2X9A - chains C and D; structure by X-ray diffraction, 2.47 A resolution.

Chain C:
Protein: Attachment protein G3P
From: Enterobacteria phage IF1
Notes: fragment: tola-binding domain, residues 17-81
UniProt: O80297 (G3P_BPIF1); residues 1-65 here correspond to UniProt positions 17-81 (UniProt number = residue number + 16)
Chain sequence (65 residues; each row starts with the number of its first residue):
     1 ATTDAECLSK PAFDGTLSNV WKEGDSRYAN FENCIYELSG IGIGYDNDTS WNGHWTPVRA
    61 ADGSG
Not modelled in the structure: 1, 63-65
Construct notes: conflict Trp51 (Cys67 in O80297)
Swiss-Prot annotation at these positions:
  - region: Ser64, Gly65 (G1 (Gly-rich linker))
Disulfide bonds: Cys7-Cys34

Chain D:
Protein: Membrane spanning protein, required for outer membrane integrity
From: Escherichia coli
Notes: fragment: c-terminal domain, residues 268-394
UniProt: Q8X965 (Q8X965_ECO57); residues 294-420 here correspond to UniProt positions 268-394 (UniProt number = residue number - 26)
Chain sequence (136 residues; each row starts with the number of its first residue):
   294 DDIFGELSSG KNAPKTGGGA KGNNASPAGS GNTKNNGASG ADINNYAGQI KSAIESKFYD
   354 ASSYAGKTCT LRIKLAPDGM LLDIKPEGGD PALCQAALAA AKLAKIPKPP SQAVYEVFKN
   414 APLDFKPAAA HHHHHH
Not modelled in the structure: 294-331, 422-429
Construct notes: expression tag (421-429)
Disulfide bonds: Cys362-Cys387

Chain C / chain D interface:
Contacting residue pairs (40):
  Gly15(C) with Asn337(D)
  Thr16(C) with Asn337(D), hydrogen bond
  Asp25(C) with Thr361(D)
  Ser26(C) with Lys419(D), hydrogen bond
  Arg27(C) with Thr363(D); Asp417(D), salt bridge
  Glu37(C) with Lys419(D), salt bridge
  Leu38(C) with Lys419(D)
  Ser39(C) with Lys419(D)
  Gly40(C) with Asp417(D); Phe418(D); Lys419(D), hydrogen bond (backbone-backbone)
  Ile41(C) with Lys344(D); Ile347(D), hydrophobic; Glu348(D); Phe351(D), hydrophobic; Asp417(D); Phe418(D), hydrophobic
  Gly42(C) with Leu416(D); Asp417(D), hydrogen bond (backbone-backbone)
  Ile43(C) with Ala340(D); Lys344(D); Phe411(D), hydrophobic; Pro415(D); Leu416(D), hydrophobic
  Gly44(C) with Phe411(D); Ala414(D); Pro415(D), hydrogen bond (backbone-backbone)
  Tyr45(C) with Ile336(D); Val410(D), hydrophobic; Phe411(D), hydrophobic
  Asp48(C) with Arg365(D), salt bridge; Pro415(D)
  Trp51(C) with Pro415(D), hydrophobic; Asp417(D)
  Asn52(C) with Asn337(D); Ala340(D); Gly341(D); Lys344(D), hydrogen bond
  Gly53(C) with Lys344(D)
Interface residues without a listed pair, chain C (19 interface residues in all): Asp14
Interface residues without a listed pair, chain D (21 interface residues in all): Ile343, Pro420

Summary:
19 residues of chain C and 21 residues of chain D are in contact, with 6 hydrogen bonds and 3 salt bridges.
Polar contacts include Arg27(C)-Asp417(D), Glu37(C)-Lys419(D) and Asp48(C)-Arg365(D).
Chain C is Attachment protein G3P (Enterobacteria phage IF1) and chain D is Membrane spanning protein,
required for outer membrane integrity (Escherichia coli); the structure, crystal structure of g3p from phage
IF1 in complex with its coreceptor, the C-terminal domain of ..., was determined by X-ray diffraction (same
publication as 2X9B).
